7V28 - chains A and B of the 6 polymer chains in the assembly; structure by X-ray diffraction, 3.07 A resolution.

# Chain A (and B)
Molecule: Rieske (2Fe-2S) domain protein
Organism: Comamonas testosteroni (strain DSM 14576 / KF-1)
Notes: chain B of this document is another copy of the same molecule, construct and numbering; everything in this record applies to it too
Reference sequence: B7WQT1 (B7WQT1_COMTK); numbering as in UniProt (aligned over 1-439)
Amino-acid sequence (439 residues; row label = number of the first residue in the row):
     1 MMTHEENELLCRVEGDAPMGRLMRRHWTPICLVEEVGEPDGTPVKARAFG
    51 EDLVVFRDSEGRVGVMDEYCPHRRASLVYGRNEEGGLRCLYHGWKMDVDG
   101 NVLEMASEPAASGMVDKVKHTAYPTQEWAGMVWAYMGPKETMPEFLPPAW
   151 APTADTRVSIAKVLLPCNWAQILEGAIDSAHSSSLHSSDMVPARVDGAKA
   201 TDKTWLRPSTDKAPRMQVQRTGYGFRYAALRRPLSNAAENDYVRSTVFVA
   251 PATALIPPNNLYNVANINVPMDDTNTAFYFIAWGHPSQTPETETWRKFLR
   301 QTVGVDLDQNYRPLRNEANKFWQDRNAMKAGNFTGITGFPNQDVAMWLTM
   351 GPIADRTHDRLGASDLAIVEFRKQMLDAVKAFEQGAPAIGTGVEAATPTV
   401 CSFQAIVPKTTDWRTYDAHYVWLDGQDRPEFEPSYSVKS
Disordered / not traced: 110-111, 191-206, 424-439 (chain B: 426-439)
Bound ions: 2Fe-2S cluster Fe: C70, H72, C89, H92; Fe2+: H181, H186, D343
Small-molecule neighbours: 2Fe-2S cluster (FES): C70, H72, R73, R74, A75, C89, Y91, H92, G93, W94
From the paper describing this entry:
  - binding site for terephthalic acid: R207, R244, I256, F280, F339
  - specificity-determining residues: R207, R244
  - mutagenesis - R207A, R244A: abolished catalytic activity on phthalate

# Chain A / chain B interface
Contacting residue pairs (14):
  S287(A) - S287(B)
  T289(A) - E291(B)
  P290(A) - E291(B)
  E291(A) - P290(B)
  E291(A) - E291(B)  hydrogen bond (backbone-side chain)
  E291(A) - T294(B)  hydrogen bond
  E293(A) - E293(B)
  E293(A) - T294(B)
  E293(A) - K297(B)  salt bridge
  T294(A) - E291(B)  hydrogen bond
  T294(A) - E293(B)
  K297(A) - E293(B)  salt bridge
  V303(A) - V305(B)
  G304(A) - G304(B)
Also at the interface, not in a pair above, chain A (12 interface residues in all): E38, R157, V305
Also at the interface, not in a pair above, chain B (10 interface residues in all): K203, V303

# Summary
12 residues of chain A and 10 residues of chain B are in contact, with 3 hydrogen bonds and 2 salt bridges.
Polar pairs include E293(A)-K297(B), E291(A)-E291(B) and E291(A)-T294(B). The paper reports a binding site for
terephthalic acid at R207(A), R244(A) and I256(A) among others; R207A and R244A of chain A abolish catalytic
activity on phthalate.
Both chains are Rieske (2Fe-2S) domain protein (Comamonas testosteroni (strain DSM 14576 / KF-1)). Entry 7V28
(Crystal Structure of phthalate dioxygenase in complex with terephthalate) was determined by X-ray diffraction
(same publication as 7FHR, 7FJL and 7V25).
